Entry 9BX6 (electron microscopy, 3.44 A resolution); this record covers chains C and D of the 4 polymer chains in the assembly.

== Chain C (and D) ==
Name: Ribonucleoside-diphosphate reductase subunit beta
From: Bacillus subtilis
Notes: EC 1.17.4.1; chain D of this document is another copy of the same molecule, construct and numbering; everything in this record applies to it too
UniProt: P50621 (RIR2_BACSU); numbering as in UniProt (aligned over 1-329)
Chain sequence (350 residues; each row starts with the number of its first residue; numbers below 1 keep their minus sign (Met-20 is residue -20)):
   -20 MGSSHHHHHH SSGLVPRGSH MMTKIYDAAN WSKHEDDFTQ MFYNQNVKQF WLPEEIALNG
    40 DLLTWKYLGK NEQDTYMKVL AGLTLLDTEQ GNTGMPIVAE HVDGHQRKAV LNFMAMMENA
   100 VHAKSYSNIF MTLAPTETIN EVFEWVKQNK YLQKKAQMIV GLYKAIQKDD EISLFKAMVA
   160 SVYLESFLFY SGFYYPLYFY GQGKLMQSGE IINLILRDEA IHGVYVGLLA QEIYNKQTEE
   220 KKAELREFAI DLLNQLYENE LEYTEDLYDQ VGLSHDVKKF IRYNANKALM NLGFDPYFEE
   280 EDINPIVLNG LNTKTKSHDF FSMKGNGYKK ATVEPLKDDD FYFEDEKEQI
Unresolved in the structure: -20 to 15, 291-310, 323-329
Differences from the reference sequence: initiating methionine (-20); expression tag (-19 to 0)
Bound ions: Mn2+ site 1: Asp66, Glu97, His101, Glu198; Mn2+ site 2: Glu97, Glu164, Glu198, His201
UniProt features mapped onto this chain:
  - active site: Tyr105
  - binding site (Fe cation): Asp66, Glu97, His101, Glu164, Glu198, His201

== Interface between chain C and chain D ==
Contacting residue pairs (28; chain C residue first):
  Tyr22(C) with Ala99(D), hydrogen bond (side chain-backbone)
  Phe29(C) with Phe29(D), hydrophobic
  Leu31(C) with Tyr22(D)
  Thr67(C) with His84(D)
  Gly70(C) with Asn91(D), hydrogen bond (backbone-side chain)
  Asn71(C) with His84(D), hydrogen bond; Lys87(D)
  His84(C) with Thr67(D); Asn71(D), hydrogen bond
  Lys87(C) with Asn71(D)
  Ala88(C) with Asn98(D)
  Asn91(C) with Ala94(D); Asn98(D), hydrogen bond
  Phe92(C) with Met95(D), hydrophobic
  Ala94(C) with Asn91(D), hydrogen bond (backbone-side chain)
  Met95(C) with Asn91(D); Phe92(D), hydrophobic; Met95(D), hydrophobic
  Asn98(C) with Lys87(D); Ala88(D); Asn91(D), hydrogen bond
  Ala99(C) with Tyr22(D), hydrogen bond (backbone-side chain); Ala88(D)
  Lys103(C) with Tyr22(D)
  Val312(C) with Leu42(D)
  Glu313(C) with Leu42(D)
  Pro314(C) with Leu42(D); Tyr46(D), hydrophobic
Also at the interface, not in a pair above, chain C (23 interface residues in all): Val26, Pro75, Thr311, Lys316
Also at the interface, not in a pair above, chain D (19 interface residues in all): Val26, Leu31, Gly39, Lys103

== Overview ==
The interface between chain C and chain D involves 23 residues on one side and 19 on the other; the contacts
include 8 hydrogen bonds. Polar contacts include Tyr22(C)-Ala99(D), Gly70(C)-Asn91(D) and Asn71(C)-His84(D).
UniProt lists active-site residue Tyr105(C) and 6 Fe cation-binding residues on chain C.
Both chains are Ribonucleoside-diphosphate reductase subunit beta (Bacillus subtilis). Entry 9BX6 (Class 9
model for preturnover condition of Bacillus subtilis ribonucleotide reductase complex) was determined by
electron microscopy, deposited together with 9BW3, 9BWX, 9BX2, 9BX3, 9BX8, 9BX9 and 39 further entries.
